7RYO - chains C and D of the 4 polymer chains in the assembly; structure by X-ray diffraction, 3.00 A resolution.

[Chain C]
Protein: T cell receptor gamma variable 4, T cell receptor beta constant 1
Organism: Homo sapiens
Reference sequence: chimeric construct of A0A0C4DH28, P01850: residues 3-102 from A0A0C4DH28 (TRGV4_HUMAN) positions 19-118 (UniProt number = residue number + 16); residues 120-248 from P01850 positions 1-129 (UniProt number = residue number - 119)
Amino-acid sequence (248 residues; row label = number of the first residue in the row):
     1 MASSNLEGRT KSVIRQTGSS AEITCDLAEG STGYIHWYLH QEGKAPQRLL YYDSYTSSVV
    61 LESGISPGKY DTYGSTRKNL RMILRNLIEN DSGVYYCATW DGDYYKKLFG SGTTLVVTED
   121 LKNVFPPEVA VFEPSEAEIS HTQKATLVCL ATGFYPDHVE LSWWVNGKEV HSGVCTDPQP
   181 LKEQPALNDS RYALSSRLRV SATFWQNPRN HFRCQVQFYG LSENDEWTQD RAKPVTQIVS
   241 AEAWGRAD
Unresolved in the structure: 1-10
Sequence notes: initiating methionine (1); expression tag (2); linker (103-119); conflict K122 (Asn3 in P01850), N123 (Lys4 in P01850), Y155 (Phe36 in P01850); engineered mutation C175 (Ser56 in P01850), A193 (Cys74 in P01850)
Disulfides: C25-C97, C149-C214
UniProt features mapped onto this chain:
  - glycosylation (N-linked (GlcNAc...) asparagine): N90, N188

[Chain D]
Protein: T cell receptor delta variable 1, T cell receptor alpha chain constant
Organism: Homo sapiens
Reference sequence: chimeric construct of A0A1B0GX56, P01848: residues 2-96 from A0A1B0GX56 (TRDV1_HUMAN) positions 21-115 (UniProt number = residue number + 19); residues 117-209 from P01848 positions 1-93 (UniProt number = residue number - 116)
Amino-acid sequence (209 residues; each row starts with the number of its first residue):
     1 MAQKVTQAQS SVSMPVRKAV TLNCLYETSW WSYYIFWYKQ LPSKEMIFLI RQGSDEQNAK
    61 SGRYSVNFKK AAKSVALTIS ALQLEDSAKY FCALGELRWP DKLIFGKGTR VTVEPNIQNP
   121 DPAVYQLRDS KSSDKSVCLF TDFDSQTNVS QSKDSDVYIT DKCVLDMRSM DFKSNSAVAW
   181 SNKSDFACAN AFNNSIIPED TFFPSPESS
Unresolved in the structure: 1, 194-209
Sequence notes: initiating methionine (1); linker (97-116); engineered mutation C163 (Thr47 in P01848)
Disulfides: C24-C92, C138-C188
UniProt features mapped onto this chain:
  - glycosylation (N-linked (GlcNAc...) asparagine): N148, N182, N193

[How chain C and chain D interact]
Inter-chain disulfides: C175(C)-C163(D)
Residue-residue contacts - 86 pairs, chain C then chain D:
  K11(C) with S43(D), hydrogen bond (side chain-backbone)
  H36(C) with D101(D), salt bridge
  Y38(C) with K102(D); L103(D), hydrogen bond (side chain-backbone)
  H40(C) with Q40(D), hydrogen bond; F91(D)
  G43(C) with K107(D)
  A45(C) with F105(D); G106(D); K107(D)
  P46(C) with F91(D); F105(D); G106(D)
  Q47(C) with K102(D), hydrogen bond; I104(D)
  R48(C) with D101(D), salt bridge; K102(D)
  E62(C) with K102(D), salt bridge
  V94(C) with K44(D)
  Y96(C) with Q40(D); K44(D), hydrogen bond (side chain-backbone); E45(D), hydrogen bond (side chain-backbone); M46(D)
  W100(C) with P100(D), hydrogen bond (side chain-backbone); D101(D)
  Y104(C) with R51(D); P100(D), hydrophobic
  Y105(C) with F36(D); F48(D), hydrophobic; R51(D), hydrogen bond (backbone-side chain)
  K106(C) with F48(D)
  K107(C) with Y38(D), hydrogen bond (backbone-side chain); D101(D); L103(D)
  F109(C) with Y38(D), hydrophobic; M46(D), hydrophobic
  S111(C) with E45(D)
  G112(C) with K44(D), hydrogen bond (backbone-backbone)
  A130(C) with D129(D)
  V131(C) with D129(D); S130(D), hydrogen bond (backbone-side chain)
  F132(C) with L127(D), hydrophobic; R128(D); D129(D); K135(D); S136(D); V137(D), hydrophobic
  E133(C) with L127(D); R128(D), hydrogen bond (backbone-backbone)
  P134(C) with L127(D)
  S135(C) with Y125(D); Q126(D), hydrogen bond (side chain-backbone); L127(D)
  A137(C) with Y125(D)
  E138(C) with Y125(D)
  H141(C) with Y125(D)
  T146(C) with L127(D); L139(D)
  V148(C) with L127(D), hydrophobic; L139(D), hydrophobic
  L150(C) with W180(D), hydrophobic
  H171(C) with D166(D)
  S172(C) with R168(D); S169(D)
  G173(C) with D171(D)
  V174(C) with L165(D); D166(D)
  C175(C) with C163(D), disulfide; V164(D); S176(D)
  T176(C) with C163(D); V164(D), hydrogen bond (backbone-backbone)
  D177(C) with T160(D); K162(D)
  P178(C) with K162(D)
  L181(C) with Y158(D), hydrophobic; I159(D)
  E183(C) with Y158(D), hydrogen bond (backbone-side chain)
  A193(C) with W180(D), hydrophobic
  S195(C) with T160(D); V178(D)
  R197(C) with S176(D)
  R199(C) with T141(D); D142(D), salt bridge; F172(D)
  E242(C) with S130(D), hydrogen bond (backbone-side chain)
Interface residues without a listed pair, chain C (51 interface residues in all): K44, Y51, T142, A243
Interface residues without a listed pair, chain D (50 interface residues in all): K89, D121, Q151, S155, S174

[Summary]
51 residues of chain C face 50 of chain D across their interface; the contacts include 1 disulfide bond, 16
hydrogen bonds and 4 salt bridges. Polar pairs include H36(C)-D101(D), R48(C)-D101(D) and E62(C)-K102(D).
Here chain C is T cell receptor gamma variable 4, T cell receptor beta constant 1 and chain D is T cell
receptor delta variable 1, T cell receptor alpha chain constant, both from Homo sapiens. Entry 7RYO
(CD1a-dideoxymycobactin-gdTCR complex) was determined by X-ray diffraction, deposited together with 7RYL, 7RYM
and 7RYN.
